PDB entry 4D1T | X-ray diffraction, 1.25 A resolution | chain A

[Chain A]
Molecule: Metallo-B-lactamase
From: Pseudomonas aeruginosa
UniProtKB: Q840P9 (Q840P9_PSEAI); the author numbering skips numbers that UniProt does not, so the offset changes along the chain: 0-45 = UniProt 1-46; 47-64 = UniProt 47-64; 66-100 = UniProt 65-99; 102-107 = UniProt 100-105; 6 more segments
Chain sequence (265 residues; each row starts with the number of its first residue; note: 36 numbers in that range are skipped by the numbering (no residue carries them; nothing is unmodelled there); numbering starts at 0):
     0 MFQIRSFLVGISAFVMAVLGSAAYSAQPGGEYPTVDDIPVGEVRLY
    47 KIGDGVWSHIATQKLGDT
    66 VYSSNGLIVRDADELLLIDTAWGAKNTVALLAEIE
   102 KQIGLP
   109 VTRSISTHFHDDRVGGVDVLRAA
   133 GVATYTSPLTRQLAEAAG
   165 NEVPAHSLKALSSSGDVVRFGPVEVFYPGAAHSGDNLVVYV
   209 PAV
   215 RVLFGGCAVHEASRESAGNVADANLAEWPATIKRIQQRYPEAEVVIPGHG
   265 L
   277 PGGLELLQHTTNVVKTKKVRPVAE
Unresolved in the structure: 0-28, 294-300
Differences from the reference sequence: conflict Lys293 (His258 in Q840P9)
Swiss-Prot annotation at these positions:
  - binding site (Zn(2+)): His116, His118, Asp120, His196, Cys221, His263
Ion coordination: Zn2+ site 1: His116, His118, His196; Zn2+ site 2: Asp120, Cys221, His263
Reported in the primary citation:
  - mutagenesis - D120A: abolished catalytic activity on nitrocefin and ertapenem
  - mutagenesis - D120A (Tm 48.5 degC): decreased stability
  - conformationally variable residues (loop rearrangement): Val223 to Ala240
  - mutagenesis - F218Y: increased catalytic activity on cephalosporins
  - mutagenesis - F218Y: increased binding to penicillin and ampicillin
  - mutagenesis - F218Y (10-fold): increased catalytic activity on imipenem
  - mutagenesis - F218Y: unchanged catalytic activity on meropenem and ertapenem
  - mutagenesis - F218Y (Tm 57.1 degC), H224Y (Tm 62.9 degC): increased stability
  - Zn2+ coordination: Asp120
  - mutagenesis - H224Y: increased catalytic activity on cefepime
  - mutagenesis - H224Y: increased catalytic activity on cefoxitin
  - mutagenesis - H224Y: increased catalytic activity on ceftazidime

[Overview]
His116, His118 and His196 form the Zn2+ site 1. Asp120, Cys221 and His263 form the Zn2+ site 2. From UniProt:
6 Zn2+-binding residues. From the paper: F218Y and H224Y increase stability; Zn2+ coordination by Asp120.
Chain A is Metallo-B-lactamase (Pseudomonas aeruginosa); the structure, High resolution structure of native
tVIM-7 from Pseudomonas aeruginosa, was determined by X-ray diffraction, deposited together with 4D1U, 4D1V
and 4D1W.
